2YDD - chain A; structure by X-ray diffraction, 2.40 A resolution.

# Chain A
Name: 2', 3'-cyclic nucleotide 3'-phosphodiesterase
From: Mus musculus
Notes: EC 3.1.4.37; fragment: catalytic domain, residues 159-378
UniProt: P16330 (CN37_MOUSE); residues 159-378 here = UniProt positions 159-378
Sequence (221 residues; row label = number of the first residue in the row):
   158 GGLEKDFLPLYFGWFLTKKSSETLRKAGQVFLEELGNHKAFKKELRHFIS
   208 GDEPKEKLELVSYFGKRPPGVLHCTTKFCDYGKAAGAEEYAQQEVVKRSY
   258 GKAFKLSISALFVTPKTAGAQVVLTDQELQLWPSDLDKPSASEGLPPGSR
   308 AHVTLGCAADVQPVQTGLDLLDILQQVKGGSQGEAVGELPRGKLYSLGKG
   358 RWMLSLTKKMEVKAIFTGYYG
Disordered / not traced: 158-162, 207-212
Construct notes: expression tag (158)
Ligand contacts: adenosine-2'-monophosphate (2AM): Leu167, Tyr168, His230, Thr232, Phe235, Arg307, His309, Thr311, Pro320, Val321
From the paper describing this entry:
  - binding site for adenosine-2'-monophosphate: Tyr168, His230, Thr232, Phe235, His309, Thr311, Pro320, Val321
  - catalytic residues: His230, His309
  - contacts within the chain: Arg307-His309 (backbone contact)

# Overview
Bound to chain A: adenosine-2'-monophosphate. From the paper: catalytic residues His230 and His309; a binding
site for adenosine-2'-monophosphate at Tyr168, His230 and Thr232 among others.
Chain A is 2', 3'-cyclic nucleotide 3'-phosphodiesterase (Mus musculus); the structure, Catalytic domain of
mouse 2',3'-cyclic nucleotide 3'- phosphodiesterase, soaked with 2',3'-cyclic AMP, was determined by X-ray
diffraction together with 2YDB, 2Y3X, 2Y1P and 2XMI from the same study.
